Entry 5L69 (X-ray diffraction, 2.70 A resolution); this record covers chains R and S of the 28 polymer chains in the assembly.

== Chain R ==
Name: Proteasome subunit alpha type-5
From: Saccharomyces cerevisiae (strain ATCC 204508 / S288c)
Notes: EC 3.4.25.1
Reference sequence: P32379 (PSA5_YEAST); residues -7 to 252 here correspond to UniProt positions 1-260 (UniProt number = residue number + 8)
Chain sequence (260 residues; row label = number of the first residue in the row; numbers below 1 keep their minus sign (Met-7 is residue -7)):
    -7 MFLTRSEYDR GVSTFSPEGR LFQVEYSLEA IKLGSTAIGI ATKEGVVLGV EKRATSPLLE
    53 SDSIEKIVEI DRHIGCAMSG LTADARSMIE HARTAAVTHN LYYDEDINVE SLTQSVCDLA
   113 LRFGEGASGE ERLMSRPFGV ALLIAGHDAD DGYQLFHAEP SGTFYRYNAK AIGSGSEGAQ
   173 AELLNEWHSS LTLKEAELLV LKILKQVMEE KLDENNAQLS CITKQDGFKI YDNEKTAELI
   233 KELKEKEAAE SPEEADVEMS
Not modelled in the structure: -7 to 0, 118-124, 243-252

== Chain S ==
Name: Proteasome subunit alpha type-6
From: Saccharomyces cerevisiae (strain ATCC 204508 / S288c)
Notes: EC 3.4.25.1
Reference sequence: P40302 (PSA6_YEAST); residues 0-233 here correspond to UniProt positions 1-234 (UniProt number = residue number + 1)
Chain sequence (234 residues; each row starts with the number of its first residue; numbering starts at 0):
     0 MFRNNYDGDT VTFSPTGRLF QVEYALEAIK QGSVTVGLRS NTHAVLVALK RNADELSSYQ
    60 KKIIKCDEHM GLSLAGLAPD ARVLSNYLRQ QCNYSSLVFN RKLAVERAGH LLCDKAQKNT
   120 QSYGGRPYGV GLLIIGYDKS GAHLLEFQPS GNVTELYGTA IGARSQGAKT YLERTLDTFI
   180 KIDGNPDELI KAGVEAISQS LRDESLTVDN LSIAIVGKDT PFTIYDGEAV AKYI
Not modelled in the structure: 0-2
Curated features (UniProtKB/Swiss-Prot):
  - modified residue: Ser13 (Phosphoserine)
  - cross-link: Lys190 (Glycyl lysine isopeptide (Lys-Gly) (interchain with G-Cter in ubiquitin))

== Interface between chain R and chain S ==
Pairs across the interface - 45 pairs, chain R then chain S:
  Arg2(R) - Gly7(S)
  Ser5(R) - Arg125(S)
  Thr6(R) - Gly7(S)
  Thr6(R) - Gln20(S)
  Phe7(R) - Gln20(S)  hydrogen bond (backbone-side chain)
  Phe7(R) - Tyr23(S)
  Phe7(R) - Ala24(S)  hydrophobic
  Phe7(R) - Leu76(S)  hydrophobic
  Phe7(R) - Arg125(S)
  Phe7(R) - Pro126(S)
  Phe7(R) - Gly128(S)
  Ser8(R) - Tyr23(S)
  Pro9(R) - Tyr23(S)  hydrophobic
  Pro9(R) - Glu26(S)
  Glu10(R) - Glu26(S)
  Glu10(R) - Gln30(S)
  Gly11(R) - Tyr23(S)
  Gly11(R) - Ala27(S)
  Leu13(R) - Arg125(S)
  Gln106(R) - Arg81(S)  hydrogen bond
  Asp110(R) - Arg81(S)  salt bridge
  Leu113(R) - Pro78(S)  hydrophobic
  Leu113(R) - Asp79(S)
  Leu113(R) - Arg125(S)
  Ser153(R) - Pro78(S)
  Gly154(R) - Pro78(S)
  Thr155(R) - Gln59(S)
  Thr155(R) - Pro78(S)
  Phe156(R) - Gln59(S)
  Tyr157(R) - Arg50(S)
  Tyr157(R) - Ala52(S)
  Tyr157(R) - Ser57(S)
  Tyr157(R) - Gln59(S)
  Arg158(R) - Ser56(S)
  Arg158(R) - Ser57(S)  hydrogen bond (backbone-backbone)
  Tyr159(R) - Ala52(S)
  Tyr159(R) - Asp53(S)
  Tyr159(R) - Leu55(S)
  Tyr159(R) - Ser56(S)
  Asn160(R) - Leu55(S)  hydrogen bond (backbone-backbone)
  Ala161(R) - Leu55(S)
  Gln172(R) - Asp53(S)  hydrogen bond
  Leu176(R) - Glu54(S)
  Leu176(R) - Leu55(S)  hydrophobic
  Trp179(R) - Leu55(S)  hydrophobic
Interface residues without a listed pair, chain R (27 interface residues in all): Gly3, Glu117, Leu175
Interface residues without a listed pair, chain S (27 interface residues in all): Asp6, Asn51, Lys60, Gly123, Tyr127

== Overview ==
Chain R and chain S each contribute 27 residues to their interface, with 5 hydrogen bonds and 1 salt bridge.
Polar contacts include Asp110(R)-Arg81(S), Phe7(R)-Gln20(S) and Gln106(R)-Arg81(S).
Chain R is Proteasome subunit alpha type-5 and chain S is Proteasome subunit alpha type-6, both from
Saccharomyces cerevisiae (strain ATCC 204508 / S288c); the structure, Yeast 20S proteasome with mouse beta5i
(1-138) and mouse beta6 (97-111; 118-133) in complex with epoxyketone ..., was determined by X-ray
diffraction, deposited together with 5L52, 5L54, 5L55, 5L5A, 5L5B, 5L5D and 30 further entries.
